PDB entry 4R6T | X-ray diffraction, 2.60 A resolution | chains A and F of the 6 polymer chains in the assembly

[Chain A (and F)]
Name: M17 leucyl aminopeptidase
Organism: Plasmodium falciparum 3D7
Notes: chain F of this document is another copy of the same molecule, construct and numbering; everything in this record applies to it too
UniProt: Q8IL11 (Q8IL11_PLAF7); residues 84-605 here = UniProt positions 84-605
Chain sequence (528 residues; row label = number of the first residue in the row):
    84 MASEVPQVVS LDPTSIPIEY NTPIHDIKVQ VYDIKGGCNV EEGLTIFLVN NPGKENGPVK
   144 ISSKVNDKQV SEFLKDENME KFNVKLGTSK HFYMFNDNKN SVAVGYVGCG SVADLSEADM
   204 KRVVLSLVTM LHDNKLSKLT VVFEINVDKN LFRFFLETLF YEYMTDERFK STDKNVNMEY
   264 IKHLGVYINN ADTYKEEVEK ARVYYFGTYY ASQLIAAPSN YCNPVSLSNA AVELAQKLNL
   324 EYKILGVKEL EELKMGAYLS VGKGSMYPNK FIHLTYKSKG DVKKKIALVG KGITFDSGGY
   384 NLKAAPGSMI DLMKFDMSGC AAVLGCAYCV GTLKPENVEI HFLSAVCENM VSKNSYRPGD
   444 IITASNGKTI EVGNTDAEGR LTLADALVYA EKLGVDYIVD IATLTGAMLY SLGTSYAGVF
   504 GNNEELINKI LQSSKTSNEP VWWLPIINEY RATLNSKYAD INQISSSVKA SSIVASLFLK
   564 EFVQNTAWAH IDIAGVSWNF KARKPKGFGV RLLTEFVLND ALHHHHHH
Disordered / not traced: 84, 257-261, 604-611 (chain F: 84-85, 136-137, 255-261, 362, 604-611)
Sequence notes: engineered mutation Q152 (Asn in Q8IL11), Q515 (Asn in Q8IL11), Q546 (Asn in Q8IL11); expression tag (606-611)
Metal / ion sites: Zn2+ site 1: K374, D379, D399, E461 (together with R5T); Zn2+ site 2: D379, D459, E461 (together with R5T)
Residues lining bound ligands:
  - carbonate ion (CO3): K374, D459, A460, E461, G462, R463, L487, T488
  - R5T (tert-butyl {(1S)-2-(hydroxyamino)-2-oxo-1-[4-(1H-pyrazol-1-yl)phenyl]ethyl}carbamate): K374, D379, K386, M392, L395, M396, F398, N457, D459, A460, E461, G462, R463, T486, L487, T488, G489, L492, I547, S554, A577
What the authors report for this chain:
  - binding site for R5T: K374, D379, K386, M396, F398, D399, D459, A460, L487, G489, I547

[Chain A / chain F interface]
Residue-residue contacts (41):
  A201(A) with E532(F)
  A490(A) with Y493(F)
  L492(A) with K552(F); A553(F), hydrogen bond (backbone-backbone)
  Y493(A) with K552(F)
  S494(A) with Y493(F); S494(F); I556(F)
  L495(A) with P528(F), hydrophobic; I530(F); Y533(F), hydrogen bond (backbone-side chain); I556(F)
  G496(A) with Y533(F); A553(F)
  T497(A) with Y533(F), hydrogen bond (backbone-side chain)
  S498(A) with E532(F), hydrogen bond; Y533(F), hydrogen bond (backbone-side chain)
  Y499(A) with I530(F), hydrophobic
  W525(A) with W526(F), hydrogen bond (side chain-backbone); L527(F); P528(F)
  W526(A) with W525(F), hydrogen bond (backbone-side chain)
  L527(A) with W525(F)
  P528(A) with L495(F), hydrophobic; W525(F)
  I530(A) with L495(F); Y499(F), hydrophobic
  E532(A) with E200(F); A201(F); S498(F), hydrogen bond
  Y533(A) with L495(F), hydrogen bond (side chain-backbone); G496(F); T497(F), hydrogen bond (side chain-backbone); S498(F), hydrogen bond (side chain-backbone)
  K552(A) with L492(F); Y493(F)
  A553(A) with L492(F), hydrogen bond (backbone-backbone); Y493(F); G496(F)
  I556(A) with S494(F); L495(F), hydrophobic
Other interface residues (no listed pair), chain A (21 interface residues in all): S554
Other interface residues (no listed pair), chain F (21 interface residues in all): A490

[In short]
Chain A and chain F each contribute 21 residues to their interface, with 12 hydrogen bonds. Polar contacts
include L495(A)-Y533(F), T497(A)-Y533(F) and S498(A)-E532(F). Ligands of chain A: carbonate ion and compound
R5T. K374(A), D379(A), D399(A) and E461(A) form the Zn2+ site 1. The paper reports a binding site for R5T at
K374(A), D379(A) and K386(A) among others.
Both chains are M17 leucyl aminopeptidase (Plasmodium falciparum 3D7). Entry 4R6T (Structure of the m17 leucyl
aminopeptidase from malaria complexed with a hydroxamic acid-based inhibitor) was determined by X-ray
diffraction together with 4R5T, 4R5V, 4R5X, 4R76 and 4R7M from the same study.
